Entry 4OMX (X-ray diffraction, 2.30 A resolution); this record covers chain A.

Chain A:
Protein: beta-lactoglobulin
From: Capra hircus
UniProtKB: P02756 (LACB_CAPHI); residues 1-162 here correspond to UniProt positions 19-180 (UniProt number = residue number + 18)
Chain sequence (162 residues; row label = number of the first residue in the row):
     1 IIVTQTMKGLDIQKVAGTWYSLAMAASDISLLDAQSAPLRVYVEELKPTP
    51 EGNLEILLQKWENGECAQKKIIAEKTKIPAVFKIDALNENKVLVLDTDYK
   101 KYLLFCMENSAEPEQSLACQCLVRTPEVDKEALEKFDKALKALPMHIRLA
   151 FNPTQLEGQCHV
Disulfide bonds: Cys66-Cys160, Cys106-Cys119
Ligand contacts:
  - formamide (ARF), molecule 1: Glu112, Pro113, Glu114, Gln115
  - formamide (ARF), molecule 2: Met145, His146, Ile147, Arg148, Leu149, Ala150
  - urea (URE), molecule 1: Ile1, Ile2, Pro113, Glu114
  - urea (URE), molecule 2: Val128, Asp129, Lys130, Glu131

Summary:
Bound to chain A: urea and formamide.
Chain A is beta-lactoglobulin (Capra hircus); the structure, Crystal structure of goat beta-lactoglobulin
(trigonal form), was determined by X-ray diffraction (same publication as 4OMW).
